Entry 3U4R (X-ray diffraction, 2.00 A resolution); this record covers chain A.

# Chain A
Protein: RNA-directed RNA polymerase
Source organism: Hepatitis C virus
Notes: EC 2.7.7.48
Reference sequence: O92972 (POLG_HCVJ4); residues 1-570 here correspond to UniProt positions 2420-2989 (UniProt number = residue number + 2419)
Chain sequence (578 residues; numbered 1 to 578; the number before each row is that of its first residue):
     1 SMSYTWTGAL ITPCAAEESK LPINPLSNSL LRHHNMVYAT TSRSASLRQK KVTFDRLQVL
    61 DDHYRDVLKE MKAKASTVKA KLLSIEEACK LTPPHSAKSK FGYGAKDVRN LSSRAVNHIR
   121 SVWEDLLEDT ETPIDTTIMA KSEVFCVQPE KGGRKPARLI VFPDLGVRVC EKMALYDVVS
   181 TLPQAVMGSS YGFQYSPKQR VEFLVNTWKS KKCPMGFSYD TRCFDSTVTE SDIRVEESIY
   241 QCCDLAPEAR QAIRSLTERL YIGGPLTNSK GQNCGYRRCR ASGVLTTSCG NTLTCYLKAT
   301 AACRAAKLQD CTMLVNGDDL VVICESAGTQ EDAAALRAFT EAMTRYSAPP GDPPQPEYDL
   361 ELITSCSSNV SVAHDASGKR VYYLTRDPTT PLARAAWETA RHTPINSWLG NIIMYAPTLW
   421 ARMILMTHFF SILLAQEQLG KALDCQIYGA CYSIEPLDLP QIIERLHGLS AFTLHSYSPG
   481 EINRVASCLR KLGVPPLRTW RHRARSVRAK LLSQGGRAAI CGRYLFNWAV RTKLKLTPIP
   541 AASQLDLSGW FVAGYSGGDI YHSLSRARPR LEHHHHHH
Not modelled in the structure: 149-153, 564-578
Construct notes: conflict Gly440 (Glu2859 in O92972), Ile520 (Thr2939 in O92972); expression tag (571-578)
Ligand contacts: 08F (1-[(2-aminopyridin-4-yl)methyl]-5-chloro-N-({3-[(methylsulfonyl)amino]phenyl}sulfonyl)-3-(2-oxo-1,2-dihydropyridin-3-yl)-1H-indole-2-carboxamide): Phe193, Pro197, Arg200, Thr287, Ser288, Asn291, Asn316, Gly317, Asp318, Asp319, Cys366, Ser367, Ser368, Leu384, Gly410, Asn411, Met414, Tyr415, Gln446, Ile447, Tyr448, Gly449, Ser556

# In short
Chain A binds compound 08F.
Chain A is RNA-directed RNA polymerase (Hepatitis C virus); the structure, Novel HCV NS5B polymerase
Inhibitors: Discovery of Indole C2 Acyl sulfonamides, was determined by X-ray diffraction, deposited together
with 3U4O.
